4BGQ - chain A; structure by X-ray diffraction, 2.00 A resolution.

[Chain A]
Protein: Cyclin-dependent kinase-like 5
From: Homo sapiens
Notes: EC 2.7.11.22; fragment: kinase domain, residues 1-303
UniProt: O76039 (CDKL5_HUMAN); residues 1-303 here = UniProt positions 1-303
Amino-acid sequence (304 residues; each row starts with the number of its first residue; numbering starts at 0):
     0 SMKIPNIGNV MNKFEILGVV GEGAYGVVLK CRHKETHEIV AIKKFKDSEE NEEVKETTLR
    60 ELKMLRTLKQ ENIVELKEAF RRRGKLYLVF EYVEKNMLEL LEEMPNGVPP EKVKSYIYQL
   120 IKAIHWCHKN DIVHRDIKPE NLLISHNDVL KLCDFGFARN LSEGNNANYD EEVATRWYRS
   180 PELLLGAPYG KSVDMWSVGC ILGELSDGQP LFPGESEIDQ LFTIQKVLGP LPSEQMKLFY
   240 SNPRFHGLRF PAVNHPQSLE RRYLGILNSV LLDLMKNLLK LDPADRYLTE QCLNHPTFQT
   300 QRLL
Not modelled in the structure: 0-8, 46-52, 163-173, 303
Construct notes: expression tag (0); engineered mutation Asp-169 (Thr in O76039), Glu-171 (Tyr in O76039)
Small-molecule neighbours: 38R ([4-({4-[(3-cyclopentyl-1H-pyrazol-5-yl)amino]pyrimidin-2-yl}amino)phenyl]acetonitrile): Val-19, Tyr-24, Val-27, Ala-40, Lys-42, Val-73, Phe-89, Glu-90, Tyr-91, Val-92, Glu-93, Lys-94, Asn-95, Glu-98, Glu-139, Leu-142, Cys-152, Asp-153
UniProt features mapped onto this chain:
  - active site: Asp-135 (Proton acceptor)
  - binding site (ATP): Val-19 to Val-27, Lys-42
  - natural variant: Ala-40 (A40V: In DEE2), Ile-72 (I72N: In DEE2; I72T: In DEE2), His-127 (H127R: In DEE2), His-145 (H145Y: In DEE2; uncertain significance), Cys-152 (C152F: In DEE2), Arg-175 (R175S: In DEE2), Arg-178 (R178P: In DEE2; R178Q: In DEE2; R178W: In DEE2), Pro-180 (P180L: In DEE2), Leu-182 (L182P: In DEE2), Ser-196 (S196L: In DEE2), Gly-207 (G207E: In DEE2), Leu-220 (L220P: In DEE2), 2 further natural variant entries in UniProt
What the authors report for this chain:
  - disease-associated variants - G20R, L220P: decreased localization
  - disease-associated variants - G20R, P180L, L220P (citing earlier work)

[In short]
Chain A binds compound 38R. From UniProt: active-site residue Asp-135 and 10 ATP-binding residues. From the
paper: G20R and L220P reduce localization.
Chain A is Cyclin-dependent kinase-like 5 (Homo sapiens); the structure, Crystal structure of the human CDKL5
kinase domain, was determined by X-ray diffraction, deposited together with 3ZDU, 4BBM, 4AGU and 4AAA.
